6E11 - chains 4 and D of the 28 polymer chains in the assembly; structure by electron microscopy, 4.23 A resolution (low resolution: residue-level contacts below are approximate; hydrogen-bond / salt-bridge calls are withheld).

[Chain 4]
Protein: Heat shock protein 101
Source organism: Plasmodium falciparum (isolate 3D7)
UniProt: Q8IIJ8 (Q8IIJ8_PLAF7); numbering as in UniProt (aligned over 1-906)
Sequence (906 residues; row label = number of the first residue in the row):
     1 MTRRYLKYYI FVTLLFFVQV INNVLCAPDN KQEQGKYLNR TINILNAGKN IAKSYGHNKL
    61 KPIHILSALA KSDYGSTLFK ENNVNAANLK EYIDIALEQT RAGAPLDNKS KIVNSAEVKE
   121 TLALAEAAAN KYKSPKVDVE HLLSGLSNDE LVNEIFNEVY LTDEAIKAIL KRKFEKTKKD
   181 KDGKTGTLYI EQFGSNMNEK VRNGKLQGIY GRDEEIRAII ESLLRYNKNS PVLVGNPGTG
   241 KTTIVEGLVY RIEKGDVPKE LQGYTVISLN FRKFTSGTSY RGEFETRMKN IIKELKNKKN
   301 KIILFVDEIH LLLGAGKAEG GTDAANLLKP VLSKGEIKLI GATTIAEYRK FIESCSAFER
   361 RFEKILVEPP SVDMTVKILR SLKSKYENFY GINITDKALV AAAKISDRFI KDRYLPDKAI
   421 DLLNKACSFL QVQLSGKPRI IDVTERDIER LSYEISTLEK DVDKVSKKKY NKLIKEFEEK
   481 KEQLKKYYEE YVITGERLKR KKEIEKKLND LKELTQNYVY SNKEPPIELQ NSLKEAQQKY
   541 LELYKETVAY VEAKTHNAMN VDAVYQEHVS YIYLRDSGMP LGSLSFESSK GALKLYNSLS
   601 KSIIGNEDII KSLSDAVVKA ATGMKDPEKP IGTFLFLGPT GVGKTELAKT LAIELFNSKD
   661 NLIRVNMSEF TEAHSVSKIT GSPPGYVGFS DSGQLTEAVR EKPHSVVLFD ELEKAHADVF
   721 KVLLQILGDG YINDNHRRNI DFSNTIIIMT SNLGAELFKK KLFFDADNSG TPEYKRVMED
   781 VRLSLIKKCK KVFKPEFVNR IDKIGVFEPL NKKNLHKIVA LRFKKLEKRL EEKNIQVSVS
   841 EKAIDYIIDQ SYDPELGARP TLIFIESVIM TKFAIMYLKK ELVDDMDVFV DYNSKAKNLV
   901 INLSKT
Not modelled in the structure: 1-187, 905-906
Small-molecule neighbours:
  - ATP-gamma-S (AGS; phosphothiophosphoric acid-adenylate ester), molecule 1: Tyr-210, Pro-237, Gly-238, Thr-239, Gly-240, Lys-241, Thr-242, Thr-243, Glu-308, Ile-378, Leu-382, Asp-417, Ile-420
  - ATP-gamma-S (AGS), molecule 2: Ser-602, Ile-603, Ile-604, Gly-605, Gly-641, Val-642, Gly-643, Lys-644, Thr-645, Glu-646, Glu-711, Ile-818, Arg-859, Leu-862
Reported in the primary citation:
  - binding site for ATP-gamma-S: Arg-361, Arg-859

[Chain D]
Protein: Exported protein 2
Source organism: Plasmodium falciparum (isolate 3D7)
UniProt: Q8IKC8 (Q8IKC8_PLAF7); numbering as in UniProt (aligned over 1-287)
Sequence (287 residues; row label = number of the first residue in the row):
     1 MKVSYIFSFF LLFFVYKNTN TVVCDNGYGD LAATSALTTV IKDPISLTIK DIYEHGVKNP
    61 FTKIIHKLKK FIRYRKVLRW SRMWWVLLVR EIVGDNTIEK KTEKALREIW DQCTIAVYNN
   121 TLNAVESKPL LFLHGILNEC RNNFATKLRQ DPSLIVAKID QIIKSQIYRF WVSEPYLKIG
   181 RSHTLYTHIT PDAVPQLPKE CTLKHLSSYM EEKLKSMESK KNIESGKYEF DVDSSETDST
   241 KDDGKPDDDD DDDDNFDDDD NFDDDTVEEE DASGDLFKNE KKDENKE
Not modelled in the structure: 1-26, 236-287
Disulfide bonds: Cys-113/Cys-140

[How chain 4 and chain D interact]
Pairs across the interface (35; chain 4 residue first):
  Lys-760(4) / Lys-213(D)
  Phe-764(4) / Tyr-209(D)
  Phe-764(4) / Lys-213(D)
  Tyr-846(4) / Tyr-228(D)
  Gln-850(4) / Tyr-228(D)
  Ser-851(4) / Lys-220(D)
  Tyr-852(4) / Lys-220(D)
  Asp-853(4) / Met-217(D)
  Glu-855(4) / Met-217(D)
  Leu-856(4) / Lys-221(D)
  Pro-860(4) / Lys-220(D)
  Pro-860(4) / Ile-223(D)
  Phe-864(4) / Ile-223(D)
  Val-868(4) / Ile-223(D)
  Val-868(4) / Glu-224(D)
  Ile-869(4) / Phe-230(D)
  Lys-872(4) / Tyr-228(D)
  Lys-872(4) / Phe-230(D)
  Met-876(4) / Val-232(D)
  Tyr-892(4) / Phe-230(D)
  Lys-897(4) / Asp-231(D)
  Asn-898(4) / Tyr-228(D)
  Asn-898(4) / Glu-229(D)
  Asn-898(4) / Phe-230(D)
  Asn-898(4) / Asp-231(D)
  Leu-899(4) / Asp-231(D)
  Leu-899(4) / Asp-233(D)
  Val-900(4) / Phe-230(D)
  Val-900(4) / Asp-231(D)
  Val-900(4) / Asp-233(D)
  Ile-901(4) / Asp-233(D)
  Asn-902(4) / Asp-233(D)
  Asn-902(4) / Ser-234(D)
  Asn-902(4) / Ser-235(D)
  Leu-903(4) / Ser-235(D)
Other interface residues (no listed pair), chain 4 (26 interface residues in all): Ile-848, Asp-849, Ser-904

[Overview]
26 residues of chain 4 and 15 residues of chain D are in contact. Chain 4 binds ATP-gamma-S. From the paper: a
binding site for ATP-gamma-S at Arg-361(4) and Arg-859(4).
Here chain 4 is Heat shock protein 101 and chain D is Exported protein 2, both from Plasmodium falciparum
(isolate 3D7). Entry 6E11 (PTEX Core Complex in the Resetting (Compact) State) was determined by electron
microscopy, deposited together with 6E10.
